PDB entry 8WWL | electron microscopy, 2.78 A resolution | chains B and R of the 6 polymer chains in the assembly

Chain B:
Protein: Guanine nucleotide-binding protein G(I)/G(S)/G(T) subunit beta-1
From: Homo sapiens
Reference sequence: P62873 (GBB1_HUMAN); residues 2-340 here = UniProt positions 2-340
Chain sequence (376 residues; row label = number of the first residue in the row; numbers below 1 keep their minus sign (Met-9 is residue -9)):
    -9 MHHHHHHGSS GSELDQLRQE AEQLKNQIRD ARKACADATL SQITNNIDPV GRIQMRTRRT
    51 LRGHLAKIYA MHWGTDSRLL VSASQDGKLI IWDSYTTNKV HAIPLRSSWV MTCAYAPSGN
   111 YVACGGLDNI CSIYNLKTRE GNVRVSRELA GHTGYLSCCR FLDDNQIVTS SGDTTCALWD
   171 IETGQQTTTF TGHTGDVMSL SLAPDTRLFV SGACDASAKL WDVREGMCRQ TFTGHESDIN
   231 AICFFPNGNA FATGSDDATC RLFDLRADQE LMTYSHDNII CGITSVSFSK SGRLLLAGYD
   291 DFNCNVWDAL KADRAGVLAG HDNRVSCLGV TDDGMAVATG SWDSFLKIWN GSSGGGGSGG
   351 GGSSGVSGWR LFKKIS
Unresolved in the structure: -9 to 1, 344-366
Sequence notes: initiating methionine (-9); expression tag (-8 to 1, 341-366)

Chain R:
Protein: Fusion protein 1, Melanin-concentrating hormone receptor 1, Fusion protein 2
From: Homo sapiens
Reference sequence: Q99705 (MCHR1_HUMAN); residues 1-396 carry their UniProt numbers (396 of 624 residues fall inside the UniProt entry; the rest is not from it)
Chain sequence (624 residues; row label = number of the first residue in the row; numbers below 1 keep their minus sign (Asp-52 is residue -52)):
   -52 DYKDDDDHHH HHHHHGQPGN GSAFLLAPNG SHAPDHNVTQ QRDEENLYFQ GVDMSVGAMK
     8 KGVGRAVGLG GGSGCQATEE DPLPNCGACA PGQGGRRWRL PQPAWVEGSS ARLWEQATGT
    68 GWMDLEASLL PTGPNASNTS DGPDNLTSAG SPPRTGSISY INIIMPSVFG TICLLGIIGN
   128 STVIFAVVKK SKLHWCNNVP DIFIINLSVV DLLFLLGMPF MIHQLMGNGV WHFGETMCTL
   188 ITAMDANSQF TSTYILTAMA IDRYLATVHP ISSTKFRKPS VATLVICLLW ALSFISITPV
   248 WLYARLIPFP GGAVGCGIRL PNPDTDLYWF TLYQFFLAFA LPFVVITAAY VRILQRMTSS
   308 VAPASQRSIR LRTKRVTRTA IAICLVFFVC WAPYYVLQLT QLSISRPTLT FVYLYNAAIS
   368 LGYANSCLNP FVYIVLCETF RKRLVLSVKH MGSSGGGGSG GGGSSGVFTL EDFVGDWEQT
   428 AAYNLDQVLE QGGVSSLLQN LAVSVTPIQR IVRSGENALK IDIHVIIPYE GLSADQMAQI
   488 EEVFKVVYPV DDHHFKVILP YGTLVIDGVT PNMLNYFGRP YEGIAVFDGK KITVTGTLWN
   548 GNKIIDERLI TPDGSMLFRV TINS
Unresolved in the structure: -52 to 106, 396-571
Cystine bridges: Cys185-Cys263
What the authors report for this chain:
  - mutagenesis - K139A, K139E: abolished signaling with Melanin-concentrating hormone
  - mutagenesis - Q196A, Y362A, I366A, Y370A: decreased signaling with Melanin-concentrating hormone
  - mutagenesis - Q196A, I366A, Y370A: unchanged expression

Chain B / chain R interface:
Residue-residue contacts (13):
  Arg52(B) with Lys136(R), hydrogen bond (side chain-backbone); Ser138(R), hydrogen bond (side chain-backbone); Lys139(R)
  Gly53(B) with Lys139(R); Leu140(R)
  His54(B) with Lys139(R)
  Leu55(B) with Lys139(R); Leu140(R), hydrophobic; Cys143(R), hydrophobic
  Asp312(B) with Arg390(R), salt bridge
  Ser334(B) with Lys139(R)
  Phe335(B) with Ser138(R); Lys139(R)
Also at the interface, not in a pair above, chain B (8 interface residues in all): Asp333
Also at the interface, not in a pair above, chain R (8 interface residues in all): Val135, Lys137
Interface features reported in the paper:
  - interface residues, chain R: Lys139(R), Leu140(R)

Summary:
The chain B/chain R interface involves 8 residues from each chain, with 2 hydrogen bonds and 1 salt bridge.
Polar contacts include Asp312(B)-Arg390(R), Arg52(B)-Lys136(R) and Arg52(B)-Ser138(R). The paper reports that
Q196A, Y362A and I366A of chain R, among others, reduce signaling with Melanin-concentrating hormone;
interface residues Lys139(R) and Leu140(R); 6 substitutions were tested in all.
Chain B is Guanine nucleotide-binding protein G(I)/G(S)/G(T) subunit beta-1 and chain R is Fusion protein 1,
Melanin-concentrating hormone receptor 1, Fusion protein 2, both from Homo sapiens; the structure,
MCH-MCHR1-Gi complex, T2 state, was determined by electron microscopy together with 8WWK, 8WWM and 8WWN from
the same study.
